Entry 1N5A (X-ray diffraction, 2.85 A resolution); this record covers chains A and B of the 3 polymer chains in the assembly.

Chain A:
Molecule: H-2 class I histocompatibility antigen, D-B alpha chain
From: Mus musculus
Notes: fragment: Extracellular part
UniProt: P01899 (HA11_MOUSE); residues 1-276 here correspond to UniProt positions 25-300 (UniProt number = residue number + 24)
Amino-acid sequence (276 residues; row label = number of the first residue in the row):
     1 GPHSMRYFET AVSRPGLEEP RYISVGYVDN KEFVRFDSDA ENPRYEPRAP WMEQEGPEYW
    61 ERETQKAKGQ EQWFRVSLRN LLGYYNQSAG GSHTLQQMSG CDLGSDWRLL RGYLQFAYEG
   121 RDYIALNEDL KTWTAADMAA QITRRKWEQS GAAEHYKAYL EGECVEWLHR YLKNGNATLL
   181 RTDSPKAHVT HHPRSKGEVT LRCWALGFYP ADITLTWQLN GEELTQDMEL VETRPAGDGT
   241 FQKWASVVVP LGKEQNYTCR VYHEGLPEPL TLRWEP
Disulfides: C101-C164, C203-C259

Chain B:
Molecule: Beta-2-microglobulin
From: Mus musculus
UniProt: P01887 (B2MG_MOUSE); residues 1-99 here correspond to UniProt positions 21-119 (UniProt number = residue number + 20)
Amino-acid sequence (99 residues; each row starts with the number of its first residue):
     1 IQKTPQIQVY SRHPPENGKP NILNCYVTQF HPPHIEIQML KNGKKIPKVE MSDMSFSKDW
    61 SFYILAHTEF TPTETDTYAC RVKHDSMAEP KTVYWDRDM
Not modelled in the structure: 99
Disulfides: C25-C80

Chain A / chain B interface:
Residue-residue contacts - 47 pairs, chain A then chain B:
  F8(A) with F56(B); S57(B); K58(B)
  E9(A) with F56(B)
  T10(A) with F56(B)
  V12(A) with P33(B), hydrophobic
  R35(A) with D53(B); M54(B), hydrogen bond (side chain-backbone); S55(B)
  R48(A) with D53(B), salt bridge
  T94(A) with H31(B); P33(B)
  Q96(A) with H31(B); F56(B); W60(B); F62(B)
  Q97(A) with F56(B)
  M98(A) with F56(B), hydrophobic; K58(B); W60(B), hydrophobic
  Q115(A) with W60(B)
  F116(A) with W60(B)
  A117(A) with W60(B)
  E119(A) with H31(B), hydrogen bond (backbone-side chain)
  G120(A) with H31(B), hydrogen bond (backbone-side chain); W60(B)
  R121(A) with I1(B)
  D122(A) with W60(B), hydrogen bond
  H192(A) with D98(B), salt bridge
  R202(A) with D98(B), hydrogen bond (side chain-backbone)
  W204(A) with D98(B)
  V231(A) with Q8(B)
  E232(A) with Q8(B), hydrogen bond (backbone-side chain)
  T233(A) with Y26(B)
  R234(A) with Q8(B), hydrogen bond; Y10(B); Y26(B)
  P235(A) with Y10(B), hydrogen bond (backbone-side chain); N24(B), hydrogen bond (backbone-side chain); Y26(B); L65(B), hydrophobic
  A236(A) with R12(B), hydrogen bond (backbone-side chain); N24(B), hydrogen bond (backbone-side chain)
  G237(A) with R12(B)
  Q242(A) with Y10(B); S11(B), hydrogen bond (side chain-backbone); R12(B), hydrogen bond (side chain-backbone)
Also at the interface, not in a pair above, chain A (31 interface residues in all): I23, Y27, D238
Also at the interface, not in a pair above, chain B (20 interface residues in all): Y63

In short:
The interface between chain A and chain B involves 31 residues on one side and 20 on the other; the contacts
include 13 hydrogen bonds and 2 salt bridges. Polar contacts include R48(A)-D53(B), H192(A)-D98(B) and
R35(A)-M54(B).
Here chain A is H-2 class I histocompatibility antigen, D-B alpha chain and chain B is Beta-2-microglobulin,
both from Mus musculus. Entry 1N5A (Crystal structure of the Murine class I Major Histocompatibility Complex
of H-2DB, B2-Microglobulin, and A 9-Residue ...) was determined by X-ray diffraction together with 1N59 from
the same study.
